6BAH - chains B and D of the 5 polymer chains in the assembly; structure by X-ray diffraction, 1.90 A resolution.

[Chain B]
Molecule: Trastuzumab Fab heavy chain, IGH@ protein
Organism: Mus musculus
UniProt: Q6GMX6 (Q6GMX6_HUMAN); residues 109-223 here correspond to UniProt positions 124-238 (UniProt number = residue number + 15)
Amino-acid sequence (223 residues; numbered 1 to 223; the number before each row is that of its first residue):
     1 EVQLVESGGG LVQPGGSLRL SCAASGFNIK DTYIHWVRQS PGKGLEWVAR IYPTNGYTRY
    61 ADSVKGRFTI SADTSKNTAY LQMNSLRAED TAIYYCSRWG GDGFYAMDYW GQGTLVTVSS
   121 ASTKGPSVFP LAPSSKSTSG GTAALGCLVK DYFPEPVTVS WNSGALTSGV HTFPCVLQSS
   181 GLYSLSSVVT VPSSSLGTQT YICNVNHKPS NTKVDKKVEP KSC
Construct notes: engineered mutation Cys-175 (Ala190 in Q6GMX6)
Cystine bridges: Cys-22/Cys-96, Cys-147/Cys-203

[Chain D]
Molecule: meditope
Amino-acid sequence (13 residues; each row starts with the number of its first residue; numbering starts at 0):
     0 XSQFDXCTRR LQS
Modified / non-standard residues: ACE (acetyl group) at position 0; 2GX (beta-phenyl-L-phenylalanine) at position 5

[How chain B and chain D interact]
Contacting residue pairs (19):
  Gln-39(B) / Phe-3(D)
  Gln-39(B) / 2GX_5(D)
  Ser-40(B) / Phe-3(D)
  Pro-41(B) / Gln-2(D)  hydrogen bond (backbone-side chain)
  Pro-41(B) / Phe-3(D)
  Pro-41(B) / 2GX_5(D)
  Thr-91(B) / 2GX_5(D)
  Ala-92(B) / 2GX_5(D)
  Ile-93(B) / Phe-3(D)  hydrophobic
  Ile-93(B) / 2GX_5(D)
  Ile-93(B) / Arg-8(D)
  Tyr-95(B) / Arg-8(D)
  Gln-112(B) / Arg-8(D)  hydrogen bond (backbone-side chain)
  Leu-115(B) / 2GX_5(D)
  Glu-155(B) / 2GX_5(D)
  Glu-155(B) / Cys-6(D)
  Pro-174(B) / Cys-6(D)  hydrophobic
  Pro-174(B) / Thr-7(D)
  Cys-175(B) / Cys-6(D)  disulfide
Also at the interface, not in a pair above, chain B (15 interface residues in all): Gly-42, Gly-113, Pro-156
Cross-chain cystine bridges: Cys-175(B)/Cys-6(D)

[Summary]
15 residues of chain B face 6 of chain D across their interface; the contacts include 1 disulfide bond and 2
hydrogen bonds. Polar contacts include Pro-41(B)/Gln-2(D) and Gln-112(B)/Arg-8(D).
Chain B is Trastuzumab Fab heavy chain, IGH@ protein (Mus musculus) and chain D is meditope; the structure,
Trastuzumab Fab v3 with 5-diphenyl meditope variant, was determined by X-ray diffraction (same publication as
6B9Y, 6B9Z and 6BAE).
